PDB entry 9F5Z | electron microscopy, 2.39 A resolution | chains 1C and 1K of the 20 polymer chains in the assembly

Chain 1C:
Molecule: Cytochrome b-c1 complex subunit Rieske, mitochondrial
From: Chlamydomonas reinhardtii
Notes: EC 7.1.1.8
UniProt: Q8HEB4 (Q8HEB4_CHLRE); numbering as in UniProt (aligned over 1-262)
Chain sequence (262 residues; each row starts with the number of its first residue):
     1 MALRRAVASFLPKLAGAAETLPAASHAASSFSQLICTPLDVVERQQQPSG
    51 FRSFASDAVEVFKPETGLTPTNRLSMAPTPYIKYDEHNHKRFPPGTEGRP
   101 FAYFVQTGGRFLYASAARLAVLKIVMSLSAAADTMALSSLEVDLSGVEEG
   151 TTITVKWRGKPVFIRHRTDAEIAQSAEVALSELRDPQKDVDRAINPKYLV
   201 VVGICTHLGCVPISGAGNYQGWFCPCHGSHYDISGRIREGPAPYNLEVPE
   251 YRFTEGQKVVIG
Disordered / not traced: 1-55
Disulfide bonds: C210-C226

Chain 1K:
Molecule: Mitochondrial ubiquinol-cytochrome c oxidoreductase subunit 8
From: Chlamydomonas reinhardtii
Notes: EC 1.10.2.2
UniProt: A8J7I9 (A8J7I9_CHLRE); residue numbers follow UniProt; this construct covers 1-73
Chain sequence (73 residues; each row starts with the number of its first residue):
     1 MAPRQNIPLREILYQLSPYQQDVIRQTFTNAPKTFLRFFKEKGVGLATFG
    51 VLFFGIKGYTEHEMHQERLAERY
Disordered / not traced: 1-3

Interface between chain 1C and chain 1K:
Pairs across the interface (28; chain 1C residue first):
  E65(1C) with R10(1K), salt bridge
  T71(1C) with R10(1K), hydrogen bond (backbone-side chain)
  N72(1C) with R10(1K)
  L74(1C) with Y14(1K)
  S75(1C) with R10(1K), hydrogen bond
  I82(1C) with Y14(1K), hydrophobic
  Y84(1C) with Y14(1K), hydrophobic; Q15(1K); L16(1K)
  H87(1C) with N30(1K), hydrogen bond (backbone-side chain)
  N88(1C) with Q26(1K)
  H89(1C) with Q21(1K); D22(1K), hydrogen bond (side chain-backbone); V23(1K); Q26(1K)
  K90(1C) with Q21(1K); D22(1K), hydrogen bond (backbone-side chain); Q26(1K)
  R91(1C) with L16(1K); Q20(1K); Q21(1K)
  F92(1C) with Y19(1K); Q20(1K), hydrogen bond (backbone-backbone); Q21(1K); D22(1K)
  T96(1C) with Q20(1K), hydrogen bond (backbone-side chain)
  P100(1C) with Y19(1K), hydrophobic
  Y103(1C) with Y19(1K)
Also at the interface, not in a pair above, chain 1C (19 interface residues in all): P93, G95, A102
Also at the interface, not in a pair above, chain 1K (14 interface residues in all): E11, I12, R37

In short:
Chain 1C and chain 1K form an interface of 19 and 14 residues respectively; the contacts include 7 hydrogen
bonds and 1 salt bridge. Polar pairs include E65(1C)-R10(1K), T71(1C)-R10(1K) and S75(1C)-R10(1K).
Here chain 1C is Cytochrome b-c1 complex subunit Rieske, mitochondrial and chain 1K is Mitochondrial
ubiquinol-cytochrome c oxidoreductase subunit 8, both from Chlamydomonas reinhardtii. Entry 9F5Z (Structure of
the Chlamydomonas reinhardtii respiratory complex III from respiratory supercomplex) was determined by
electron microscopy (same publication as 9F5X, 9F5Y, 9F60, 9F61 and 9F62).
